Entry 6EQC (electron microscopy, 7.40 A resolution (low resolution: residue-level contacts below are approximate; hydrogen-bond / salt-bridge calls are withheld)); this record covers chains B and C of the 6 polymer chains in the assembly.

# Chain B (and C)
Molecule: Hexon protein
From: Human adenovirus 5
Notes: chain C of this document is another copy of the same molecule, construct and numbering; everything in this record applies to it too
Reference sequence: P04133 (CAPSH_ADE05); residues 0-951 here correspond to UniProt positions 1-952 (UniProt number = residue number + 1)
Chain sequence (952 residues; numbered 0 to 951; the number before each row is that of its first residue; numbering starts at 0):
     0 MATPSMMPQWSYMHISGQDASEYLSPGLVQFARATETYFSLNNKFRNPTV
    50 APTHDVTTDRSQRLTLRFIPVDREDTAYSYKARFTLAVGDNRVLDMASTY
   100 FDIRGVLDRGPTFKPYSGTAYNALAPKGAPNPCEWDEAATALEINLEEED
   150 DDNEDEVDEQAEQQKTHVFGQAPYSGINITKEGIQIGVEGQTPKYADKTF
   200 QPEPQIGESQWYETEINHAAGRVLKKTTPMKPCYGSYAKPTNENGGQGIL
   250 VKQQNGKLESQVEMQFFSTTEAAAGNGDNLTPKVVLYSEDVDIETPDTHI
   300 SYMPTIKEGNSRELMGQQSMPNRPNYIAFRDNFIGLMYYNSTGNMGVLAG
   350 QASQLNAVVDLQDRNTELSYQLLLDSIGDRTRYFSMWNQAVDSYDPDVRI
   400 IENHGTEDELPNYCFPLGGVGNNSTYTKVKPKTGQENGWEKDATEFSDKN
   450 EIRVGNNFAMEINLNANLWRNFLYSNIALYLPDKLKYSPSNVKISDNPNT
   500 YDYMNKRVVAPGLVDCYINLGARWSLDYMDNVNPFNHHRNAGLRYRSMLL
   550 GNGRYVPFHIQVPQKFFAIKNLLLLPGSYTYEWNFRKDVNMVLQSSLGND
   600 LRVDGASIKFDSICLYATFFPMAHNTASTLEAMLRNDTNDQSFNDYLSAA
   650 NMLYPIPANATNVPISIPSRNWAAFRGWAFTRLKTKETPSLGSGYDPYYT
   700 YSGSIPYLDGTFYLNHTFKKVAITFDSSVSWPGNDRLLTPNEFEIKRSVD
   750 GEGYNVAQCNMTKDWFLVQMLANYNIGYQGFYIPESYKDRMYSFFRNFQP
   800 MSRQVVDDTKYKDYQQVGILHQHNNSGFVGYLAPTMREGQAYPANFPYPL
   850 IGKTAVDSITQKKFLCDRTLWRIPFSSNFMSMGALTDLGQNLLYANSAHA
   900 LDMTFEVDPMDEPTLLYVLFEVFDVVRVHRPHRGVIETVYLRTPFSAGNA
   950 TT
Not modelled in the structure: 0-5, 141-160, 947-951
Differences from the reference sequence: conflict Ala272 (Thr273 in P04133), Gly420 (Ile421 in P04133), Asn422 (Thr423 in P04133), Ser423 (Glu424 in P04133), Tyr425 (Leu426 in P04133)
Curated features (UniProtKB/Swiss-Prot):
  - site: Gly776 (Involved in interaction with pre-protein VI)
  - modified residue: Ala1 (N-acetylalanine), Ser174 (Phosphoserine), Tyr939 (Phosphotyrosine)

# How chain B and chain C interact
Pairs across the interface (350; chain B residue first):
  Trp9(B) - Ala672(C)
  Trp9(B) - Ala673(C)
  Tyr11(B) - Arg926(C)
  Met12(B) - Arg926(C)
  Met12(B) - Val938(C)
  Ile14(B) - Val924(C)
  Ile14(B) - Leu940(C)
  Tyr22(B) - Thr637(C)
  Tyr22(B) - Ser641(C)
  Leu23(B) - Asn638(C)
  Ser24(B) - Met632(C)
  Ser24(B) - Asn638(C)
  Leu27(B) - Met632(C)
  Leu27(B) - Asn638(C)
  Phe30(B) - Thr625(C)
  Phe30(B) - Leu629(C)
  Tyr37(B) - Val55(C)
  Phe38(B) - Val92(C)
  Phe38(B) - Phe619(C)
  Asn42(B) - Asn570(C)
  Lys43(B) - Asp94(C)
  Lys43(B) - Asn570(C)
  Lys43(B) - Leu571(C)
  Lys43(B) - Ser641(C)
  Lys43(B) - Phe642(C)
  Phe44(B) - Leu633(C)
  Phe44(B) - Gln640(C)
  Phe44(B) - Ser641(C)
  Arg45(B) - Ser641(C)
  Arg45(B) - Phe642(C)
  Arg45(B) - Asn643(C)
  Thr48(B) - Gly882(C)
  Thr48(B) - Ala883(C)
  Thr48(B) - Leu884(C)
  Val49(B) - Gln889(C)
  Ala50(B) - Met881(C)
  Ala50(B) - Leu884(C)
  Ala50(B) - Asp886(C)
  Ala50(B) - Gln889(C)
  Pro51(B) - Gln889(C)
  Thr52(B) - Gln889(C)
  Thr56(B) - Ser876(C)
  Thr57(B) - Arg735(C)
  Asp58(B) - Asn733(C)
  Asp58(B) - Arg735(C)
  Arg59(B) - Arg735(C)
  Ser60(B) - Asn733(C)
  Ser60(B) - Arg735(C)
  Gln61(B) - Asn733(C)
  Gln61(B) - Asp734(C)
  Gln61(B) - Arg735(C)
  Arg62(B) - Asp734(C)
  Arg62(B) - Arg735(C)
  Arg62(B) - Leu736(C)
  Arg62(B) - Leu737(C)
  Leu63(B) - Arg735(C)
  Leu63(B) - Tyr777(C)
  Thr64(B) - Leu737(C)
  Arg66(B) - Glu751(C)
  Arg66(B) - Tyr753(C)
  Asp94(B) - Tyr777(C)
  Ala96(B) - Gln778(C)
  Ala96(B) - Gly779(C)
  Tyr99(B) - Lys762(C)
  Asp101(B) - Gly752(C)
  Asp101(B) - Lys762(C)
  Arg103(B) - Asp749(C)
  Arg103(B) - Gly750(C)
  Arg103(B) - Gly752(C)
  Pro110(B) - Gly851(C)
  Pro110(B) - Lys852(C)
  Phe112(B) - Ile850(C)
  Pro114(B) - Gly520(C)
  Tyr115(B) - His403(C)
  Tyr115(B) - Leu519(C)
  Tyr115(B) - Ile850(C)
  Ser116(B) - His403(C)
  Ser116(B) - Gly404(C)
  Ser116(B) - Thr405(C)
  Gly117(B) - Thr405(C)
  Gly117(B) - Asp407(C)
  Ala119(B) - Leu519(C)
  Ala119(B) - Asn823(C)
  Tyr120(B) - Asn823(C)
  Tyr120(B) - Ala843(C)
  Tyr120(B) - Pro846(C)
  Tyr120(B) - Tyr847(C)
  Tyr120(B) - Pro848(C)
  Asn121(B) - Asn823(C)
  Asn121(B) - Asn824(C)
  Asn121(B) - Tyr841(C)
  Asn121(B) - Pro842(C)
  Asn121(B) - Ala843(C)
  Ala122(B) - Asn462(C)
  Ala122(B) - Asn824(C)
  Leu123(B) - Asn824(C)
  Leu123(B) - Phe827(C)
  Leu123(B) - Val828(C)
  Ala124(B) - Phe827(C)
  Pro125(B) - Glu460(C)
  Pro125(B) - Phe827(C)
  Lys126(B) - Asp407(C)
  Lys126(B) - Glu460(C)
  Asn130(B) - Pro842(C)
  Pro131(B) - Ala840(C)
  Gln170(B) - Gly838(C)
  Gln170(B) - Gln839(C)
  Gln170(B) - Ala840(C)
  Pro172(B) - Gly838(C)
  Pro172(B) - Gln839(C)
  Pro203(B) - His822(C)
  Pro203(B) - Ser825(C)
  Pro203(B) - Gly838(C)
  Pro203(B) - Gln839(C)
  Pro203(B) - Tyr841(C)
  Gln204(B) - His822(C)
  Gln204(B) - Ser825(C)
  Gln204(B) - Tyr830(C)
  Gln204(B) - Glu837(C)
  Gln204(B) - Gly838(C)
  Ile205(B) - Tyr830(C)
  Ile205(B) - Glu837(C)
  Gly206(B) - Glu837(C)
  Glu207(B) - Met835(C)
  Glu207(B) - Glu837(C)
  Ser208(B) - Tyr301(C)
  Ser208(B) - Gln317(C)
  Ser208(B) - Met835(C)
  Ser208(B) - Glu837(C)
  Gln209(B) - Tyr301(C)
  Gln209(B) - Met835(C)
  Trp210(B) - Gly127(C)
  Trp210(B) - Pro129(C)
  Trp210(B) - Met314(C)
  Trp210(B) - Gly315(C)
  Tyr211(B) - Arg311(C)
  Tyr211(B) - Glu312(C)
  Gly220(B) - Gln839(C)
  Arg221(B) - Gln839(C)
  Arg221(B) - Tyr841(C)
  Val222(B) - Tyr841(C)
  Leu223(B) - Tyr841(C)
  Tyr233(B) - Asp407(C)
  Ser235(B) - Ala843(C)
  Tyr236(B) - Ala843(C)
  Tyr236(B) - Asn844(C)
  Tyr236(B) - Phe845(C)
  Tyr236(B) - Pro846(C)
  Tyr236(B) - Tyr847(C)
  Tyr236(B) - Pro848(C)
  Ala237(B) - Ala843(C)
  Ala237(B) - Asn844(C)
  Pro239(B) - Gln814(C)
  Pro239(B) - Val816(C)
  Pro239(B) - Asn844(C)
  Thr240(B) - Gln814(C)
  Asn241(B) - Gln814(C)
  Asn241(B) - Val816(C)
  Glu242(B) - Tyr813(C)
  Glu242(B) - Gln814(C)
  Glu242(B) - Gln815(C)
  Glu242(B) - Val816(C)
  Asn243(B) - His820(C)
  Gly244(B) - Val816(C)
  Gly244(B) - His822(C)
  Gly244(B) - Asn844(C)
  Gln246(B) - His822(C)
  Gln246(B) - Tyr841(C)
  Gln246(B) - Pro842(C)
  Gln246(B) - Ala843(C)
  Glu288(B) - Tyr841(C)
  Glu293(B) - Pro848(C)
  Glu293(B) - Thr853(C)
  Tyr325(B) - His403(C)
  Arg381(B) - Ile782(C)
  Arg381(B) - Pro783(C)
  Arg381(B) - Asp788(C)
  Arg381(B) - Arg795(C)
  Phe383(B) - Phe765(C)
  Phe383(B) - Phe794(C)
  Ser384(B) - Ala756(C)
  Ser384(B) - Phe797(C)
  Ser384(B) - Pro799(C)
  Met385(B) - Ala756(C)
  Met385(B) - Phe780(C)
  Trp386(B) - Phe780(C)
  Gln388(B) - Ile782(C)
  Tyr412(B) - Leu416(C)
  Cys413(B) - Cys413(C)
  Phe414(B) - Leu123(C)
  Pro415(B) - Pro125(C)
  Leu416(B) - Gly127(C)
  Leu416(B) - Ala128(C)
  Leu416(B) - Met835(C)
  Leu416(B) - Arg836(C)
  Gly417(B) - Ala128(C)
  Gly418(B) - Ala128(C)
  Val419(B) - Phe168(C)
  Val419(B) - Gln170(C)
  Thr424(B) - Thr268(C)
  Thr424(B) - Thr269(C)
  Tyr425(B) - Phe266(C)
  Tyr425(B) - Ser267(C)
  Tyr425(B) - Thr268(C)
  Tyr425(B) - Val283(C)
  Thr426(B) - Phe266(C)
  Thr426(B) - Ser267(C)
  Thr426(B) - Thr269(C)
  Thr426(B) - Ala272(C)
  Lys427(B) - Gln264(C)
  Lys427(B) - Phe265(C)
  Lys427(B) - Phe266(C)
  Val428(B) - Phe265(C)
  Pro430(B) - Lys180(C)
  Pro430(B) - Phe265(C)
  Thr432(B) - Lys180(C)
  Gln434(B) - Lys180(C)
  Glu435(B) - Lys180(C)
  Asn436(B) - Thr280(C)
  Trp438(B) - Thr179(C)
  Trp438(B) - Lys180(C)
  Trp438(B) - Phe265(C)
  Trp438(B) - Leu279(C)
  Trp438(B) - Thr280(C)
  Trp438(B) - Pro281(C)
  Lys440(B) - Ala272(C)
  Ala442(B) - Lys164(C)
  Thr443(B) - Lys164(C)
  Glu444(B) - Lys164(C)
  Glu444(B) - Thr165(C)
  Glu444(B) - Lys225(C)
  Phe445(B) - Lys164(C)
  Phe445(B) - Thr165(C)
  Phe445(B) - Gln264(C)
  Ser446(B) - Lys164(C)
  Ser446(B) - Thr165(C)
  Ser446(B) - His166(C)
  Asp447(B) - Ala140(C)
  Lys448(B) - Ala138(C)
  Lys448(B) - His166(C)
  Asn449(B) - Thr165(C)
  Asn449(B) - His166(C)
  Asn449(B) - Val167(C)
  Asn449(B) - Phe266(C)
  Glu450(B) - His166(C)
  Glu450(B) - Val167(C)
  Glu450(B) - Phe168(C)
  Glu450(B) - Gly169(C)
  Glu450(B) - Arg311(C)
  Ile451(B) - Gly169(C)
  Ile451(B) - Gln170(C)
  Ile451(B) - Phe266(C)
  Arg452(B) - Gly169(C)
  Arg452(B) - Gln170(C)
  Arg452(B) - Ala171(C)
  Val453(B) - Ala171(C)
  Val453(B) - Ala218(C)
  Gly454(B) - Gln170(C)
  Gly454(B) - Ala171(C)
  Gly454(B) - Pro172(C)
  Gly454(B) - Glu207(C)
  Asn455(B) - Gln170(C)
  Asn455(B) - Pro172(C)
  Asn455(B) - Gly206(C)
  Asn455(B) - Glu207(C)
  Asn456(B) - Gln170(C)
  Ala458(B) - Leu416(C)
  Met459(B) - Cys413(C)
  Met459(B) - Phe414(C)
  Met459(B) - Pro415(C)
  Glu460(B) - Cys413(C)
  Glu460(B) - Phe414(C)
  Ile461(B) - Tyr412(C)
  Ile461(B) - Cys413(C)
  Leu463(B) - Leu463(C)
  Asn466(B) - Asn411(C)
  Asn466(B) - Tyr412(C)
  Asn466(B) - Leu463(C)
  Leu467(B) - Leu463(C)
  Leu467(B) - Asn464(C)
  Arg469(B) - Leu409(C)
  Asn470(B) - Leu409(C)
  Asn470(B) - Asn411(C)
  Tyr473(B) - Glu408(C)
  Ser474(B) - Glu406(C)
  Ser474(B) - Glu408(C)
  Asn475(B) - Glu406(C)
  Leu478(B) - Glu408(C)
  Arg538(B) - Glu406(C)
  Arg543(B) - Glu401(C)
  Arg543(B) - His403(C)
  Met547(B) - Glu401(C)
  Met547(B) - Gly520(C)
  Met547(B) - Arg522(C)
  Met547(B) - Ser801(C)
  Leu548(B) - Gln757(C)
  Leu548(B) - Ser801(C)
  Leu549(B) - Gln757(C)
  Leu549(B) - Gln803(C)
  Gly550(B) - Gln803(C)
  Asn551(B) - Leu519(C)
  Asn551(B) - Gly520(C)
  Asn551(B) - Arg802(C)
  Asn551(B) - Gln803(C)
  Asn551(B) - Leu849(C)
  Asn551(B) - Ile850(C)
  Gly552(B) - Gln803(C)
  Gly552(B) - Leu849(C)
  Gly552(B) - Ile850(C)
  Arg553(B) - Leu849(C)
  Arg553(B) - Ile850(C)
  Arg553(B) - Gly851(C)
  Tyr554(B) - Gln803(C)
  Tyr554(B) - Val855(C)
  Tyr554(B) - Asp856(C)
  Tyr554(B) - Ser857(C)
  Tyr554(B) - Thr859(C)
  Pro556(B) - Thr859(C)
  Pro556(B) - Lys861(C)
  His558(B) - Asp749(C)
  His558(B) - Gly752(C)
  His558(B) - Asn754(C)
  His558(B) - Gln757(C)
  His558(B) - Lys762(C)
  His558(B) - Lys861(C)
  Gln560(B) - Val755(C)
  Gln560(B) - Ala756(C)
  Gln560(B) - Lys762(C)
  Tyr615(B) - Leu737(C)
  Tyr615(B) - Gly752(C)
  Tyr615(B) - Tyr753(C)
  Phe618(B) - Tyr777(C)
  Phe619(B) - Tyr777(C)
  Phe619(B) - Asn877(C)
  Pro620(B) - Tyr777(C)
  Tyr777(B) - Phe38(C)
  Gln778(B) - Phe38(C)
  Gln778(B) - Ser39(C)
  Gly826(B) - Asn456(C)
  Phe827(B) - Phe414(C)
  Phe827(B) - Asn456(C)
  Pro833(B) - Leu409(C)
  Pro833(B) - Pro410(C)
  Met835(B) - Tyr412(C)
  Arg836(B) - Asn455(C)
  Arg836(B) - Asn456(C)
  Glu837(B) - Asn455(C)
  Gly838(B) - Asn455(C)
  Met879(B) - Tyr37(C)
  Met881(B) - Tyr37(C)
Interface residues without a listed pair, chain B (185 interface residues in all): His13, Gly26, Leu40, Ser97, Arg108, Lys113, Thr118, Phe199, Glu202, Cys232, Pro295, Asp378, Tyr382, Asn422, Ser423, Lys431, Glu439, Phe457, Pro510, His537, Phe557, Thr617, Thr834
Interface residues without a listed pair, chain C (191 interface residues in all): Lys43, Pro51, Glu133, Trp134, Ile215, Gly276, Asn402, Phe457, Ala458, Met459, Ile461, Ala465, Tyr516, Asn518, Ala521, Leu572, Asp639, Pro739, Leu766, Gly776, Gly817, Leu819, Gly826, Ala854, Phe878, Thr885, Gly888, Asn890, Phe922

# Summary
185 residues of chain B and 191 residues of chain C are in contact.
Chain B and chain C are both Hexon protein (Human adenovirus 5); the structure, Cryo-EM reconstruction of a
complex of a binding protein and human adenovirus C5 hexon, was determined by electron microscopy together
with 5OGI from the same study.
